Entry 1QAX (X-ray diffraction, 2.80 A resolution); this record covers chains A and B.

[Chain A]
Protein: Protein (3-hydroxy-3-methylglutaryl-coenzyme A reductase)
Organism: Pseudomonas mevalonii
UniProtKB: P13702; residues 1-428 here = UniProt positions 1-428
Amino-acid sequence (428 residues; row label = number of the first residue in the row):
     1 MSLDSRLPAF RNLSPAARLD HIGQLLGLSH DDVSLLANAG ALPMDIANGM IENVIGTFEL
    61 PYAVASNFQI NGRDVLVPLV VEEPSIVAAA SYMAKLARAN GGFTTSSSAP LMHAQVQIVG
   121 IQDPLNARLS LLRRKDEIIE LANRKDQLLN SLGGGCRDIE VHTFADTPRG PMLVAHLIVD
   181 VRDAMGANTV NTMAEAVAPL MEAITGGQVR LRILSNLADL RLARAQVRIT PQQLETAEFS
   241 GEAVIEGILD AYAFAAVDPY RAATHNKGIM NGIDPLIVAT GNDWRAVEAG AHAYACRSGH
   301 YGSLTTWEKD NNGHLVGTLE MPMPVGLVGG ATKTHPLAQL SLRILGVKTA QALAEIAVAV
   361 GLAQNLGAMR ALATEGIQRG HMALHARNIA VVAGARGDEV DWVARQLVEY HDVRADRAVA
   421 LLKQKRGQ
Disordered / not traced: 1-3
Small-molecule neighbours:
  - 3-hydroxy-3-methylglutaryl-coenzyme A (HMG): Arg11, Asn67, Glu83, Ser85, Ile86, Ala88, Ala89, Ser91, Tyr92, Lys95, Arg261, Thr264, His265, Lys267, Gly268, Asn271, Gln364, Asn365, Gly367, Ala368, Arg370, Ala371, Leu372, Ile377, Arg379, Gly380, Leu384
  - NAD (nicotinamide-adenine-dinucleotide): Glu83, Thr264, Lys267, His381, His385, Ile389, Val392, Ala415
What the authors report for this chain:
  - catalytic residues: Asp283, His381, His385
  - binding site for 3-hydroxy-3-methylglutaryl-coenzyme A: Arg11, Lys95, Arg261, Lys267, Gln364, Arg370
  - contacts within the chain: Lys267-Asn271 (hydrogen bond), Glu83-Lys267 (hydrogen bond), Asp283-Arg285 (hydrogen bond), His381-His385 (hydrogen bond), Ser85-His381 (hydrogen bond)
  - binding site for NAD: His385
  - conformationally variable residues (loop rearrangement, order/disorder transition): Ala9 to Ala37, Thr236 to Ser240, Val328 to Gln339, Ile377 to Gln428
  - mutagenesis - K267A: abolished catalytic activity on oxidation of mevalonate to HMG-CoA
  - mutagenesis - K267A: decreased catalytic activity on mevaldehyde

[Chain B]
Protein: Protein (3-hydroxy-3-methylglutaryl-coenzyme A reductase)
Organism: Pseudomonas mevalonii
UniProtKB: P13702; residues 501-928 here correspond to UniProt positions 1-428 (UniProt number = residue number - 500)
Amino-acid sequence (428 residues; numbered 501 to 928; the number before each row is that of its first residue):
   501 MSLDSRLPAF RNLSPAARLD HIGQLLGLSH DDVSLLANAG ALPMDIANGM IENVIGTFEL
   561 PYAVASNFQI NGRDVLVPLV VEEPSIVAAA SYMAKLARAN GGFTTSSSAP LMHAQVQIVG
   621 IQDPLNARLS LLRRKDEIIE LANRKDQLLN SLGGGCRDIE VHTFADTPRG PMLVAHLIVD
   681 VRDAMGANTV NTMAEAVAPL MEAITGGQVR LRILSNLADL RLARAQVRIT PQQLETAEFS
   741 GEAVIEGILD AYAFAAVDPY RAATHNKGIM NGIDPLIVAT GNDWRAVEAG AHAYACRSGH
   801 YGSLTTWEKD NNGHLVGTLE MPMPVGLVGG ATKTHPLAQL SLRILGVKTA QALAEIAVAV
   861 GLAQNLGAMR ALATEGIQRG HMALHARNIA VVAGARGDEV DWVARQLVEY HDVRADRAVA
   921 LLKQKRGQ
Disordered / not traced: 501-503, 876-928
Small-molecule neighbours:
  - 3-hydroxy-3-methylglutaryl-coenzyme A (HMG): Glu552, Asn553, Ile713
  - NAD (nicotinamide-adenine-dinucleotide): Asp646, Leu648, Leu649, Arg682, Asp683, Ala684, Met685, Gly686, Ala687, Asn688, Thr689, Asn691, Leu714, Asn716, Asp783, Ala786, Val828, Gly829, Gly830
What the authors report for this chain:
  - conformationally variable residues (helix shift, side-chain flip): Leu641 to Ser651, Met685 to Glu695
  - binding site for NAD: Asp646
  - specificity-determining residues: Asp646 (citing earlier work)

[Chain A / chain B interface]
Residue-residue contacts (235):
  Phe10(A) with Asn553(B)
  Pro15(A) with Met544(B), hydrophobic; Asn548(B); Val554(B); Ile555(B)
  Arg18(A) with Asn548(B), hydrogen bond; Glu552(B); Val554(B), hydrogen bond (side chain-backbone); Ile555(B)
  Leu19(A) with Ile555(B)
  Leu36(A) with Ile555(B), hydrophobic; Gly556(B)
  Ala39(A) with Gly540(B)
  Gly40(A) with Ala539(B); Glu559(B)
  Ala41(A) with Glu559(B), hydrogen bond (backbone-side chain)
  Leu42(A) with Glu559(B), hydrogen bond (backbone-side chain)
  Met44(A) with Pro515(B), hydrophobic
  Ala47(A) with Pro561(B)
  Asn48(A) with Pro515(B); Arg518(B), hydrogen bond
  Met50(A) with Glu582(B); Pro584(B)
  Ile51(A) with Pro561(B), hydrophobic; Ala563(B), hydrophobic; Val581(B); Glu582(B); Glu583(B); Val587(B), hydrophobic
  Glu52(A) with Arg518(B); Pro584(B); Ser585(B), hydrogen bond (side chain-backbone); Ile586(B); Val587(B), hydrogen bond (side chain-backbone); Ala588(B), hydrogen bond (side chain-backbone)
  Asn53(A) with Phe510(B); Arg511(B); Ala563(B); Val564(B), hydrogen bond (side chain-backbone)
  Val54(A) with Pro515(B); Arg518(B), hydrogen bond (backbone-side chain); Tyr562(B)
  Ile55(A) with Pro515(B); Leu536(B), hydrophobic; Tyr562(B), hydrogen bond (backbone-backbone); Val564(B), hydrophobic
  Gly56(A) with Leu536(B); Pro561(B); Tyr562(B), hydrogen bond (backbone-backbone)
  Thr57(A) with Glu559(B), hydrogen bond; Leu560(B); Tyr562(B); Leu837(B)
  Phe58(A) with Phe558(B); Glu559(B); Leu560(B), hydrogen bond (backbone-backbone); Tyr562(B), hydrophobic; Val580(B), hydrophobic; Val778(B); Ala779(B); His835(B); Leu837(B), hydrophobic; Ala838(B)
  Glu59(A) with Gly540(B); Ala541(B), hydrogen bond (side chain-backbone); Leu542(B), hydrogen bond (side chain-backbone); Thr557(B), hydrogen bond; Phe558(B); Glu559(B); His835(B), hydrogen bond (backbone-side chain)
  Leu60(A) with Thr557(B); Phe558(B), hydrogen bond (backbone-backbone)
  Pro61(A) with Ala547(B); Met550(B), hydrophobic; Ile551(B), hydrophobic; Gly556(B)
  Tyr62(A) with Val554(B); Ile555(B), hydrogen bond (backbone-backbone); Gly556(B), hydrogen bond (backbone-backbone); Thr557(B); Phe558(B), hydrophobic
  Ala63(A) with Ile551(B), hydrophobic; Asn553(B); Val554(B)
  Val64(A) with Asn553(B), hydrogen bond (backbone-side chain); Ile555(B), hydrophobic
  Val80(A) with Phe558(B), hydrophobic; Trp784(B)
  Val81(A) with Ile551(B); Arg785(B)
  Glu82(A) with Met550(B); Ile551(B); Trp784(B); Arg785(B), salt bridge; Ala831(B)
  Glu83(A) with Ile551(B); Asp783(B); Arg785(B), salt bridge
  Pro84(A) with Met550(B); Glu552(B)
  Ser85(A) with Glu552(B), hydrogen bond (backbone-side chain)
  Ile86(A) with Glu552(B)
  Val87(A) with Ile551(B), hydrophobic; Glu552(B), hydrogen bond (backbone-side chain)
  Ala88(A) with Glu552(B), hydrogen bond (backbone-side chain)
  His113(A) with Tyr760(B)
  Gln115(A) with Phe754(B); Asp758(B), hydrogen bond; Tyr760(B); Arg761(B)
  Gln117(A) with Asp750(B); Phe754(B)
  Phe164(A) with Val757(B), hydrophobic; Asp758(B)
  Arg169(A) with Glu746(B), salt bridge; Leu749(B); Asp750(B), salt bridge; Ala753(B)
  Val174(A) with Phe754(B), hydrophobic
  His176(A) with Tyr760(B)
  Arg210(A) with Asp750(B), salt bridge
  Leu211(A) with Ala751(B), hydrophobic; Phe754(B), hydrophobic; Arg761(B); Leu872(B), hydrophobic
  Arg212(A) with Glu875(B), salt bridge
  Ile213(A) with Arg761(B); Leu872(B), hydrophobic
  Leu214(A) with Thr764(B), hydrogen bond (backbone-side chain)
  Ser215(A) with Tyr760(B), hydrogen bond (side chain-backbone); Thr764(B)
  Asn216(A) with Thr764(B), hydrogen bond (backbone-side chain); Lys767(B)
  Leu217(A) with Tyr760(B); Ala763(B), hydrophobic
  Asp219(A) with Tyr760(B), hydrogen bond
  Glu246(A) with Arg669(B), salt bridge
  Leu249(A) with Arg669(B)
  Asp250(A) with Gln617(B), hydrogen bond (backbone-side chain); Arg669(B), salt bridge; Arg710(B), salt bridge
  Ala251(A) with Leu711(B), hydrophobic
  Ala253(A) with Thr667(B); Arg669(B)
  Phe254(A) with Gln615(B); Gln617(B); Val674(B), hydrophobic
  Val257(A) with Phe664(B), hydrophobic
  Asp258(A) with Gln615(B), hydrogen bond; Phe664(B)
  Tyr260(A) with His613(B); Gln615(B); Ser715(B), hydrogen bond (backbone-side chain); Leu717(B); Asp719(B), hydrogen bond
  Arg261(A) with Gln615(B); Leu711(B); Ile713(B)
  Ala263(A) with Asn716(B); Leu717(B), hydrophobic; Ala789(B)
  Thr264(A) with Leu714(B), hydrogen bond (side chain-backbone); Ser715(B); Asn716(B), hydrogen bond (side chain-backbone)
  Lys267(A) with Asn716(B); Asp783(B), salt bridge; Arg785(B); Ala789(B)
  Met270(A) with Arg785(B)
  Asn271(A) with Arg785(B)
  Asp274(A) with Trp784(B), hydrogen bond; Arg785(B)
  Val278(A) with Phe558(B); Trp784(B), hydrophobic
  Ala279(A) with Phe558(B)
  Asp283(A) with Glu583(B); Lys767(B), salt bridge
  Trp284(A) with Val580(B); Glu582(B); Asp774(B), hydrogen bond; Val778(B), hydrophobic; Trp784(B)
  Arg285(A) with Val581(B); Glu582(B), salt bridge; Glu583(B), salt bridge; Lys767(B); Met770(B); Asn771(B); Asp774(B); Glu788(B)
  Ala286(A) with Lys767(B)
  Glu288(A) with Arg785(B); Glu788(B)
  Ala289(A) with Ala763(B); Lys767(B); His792(B)
  His292(A) with Ala789(B); His792(B)
  Cys296(A) with Cys796(B), disulfide; Tyr801(B), hydrophobic
  Gly299(A) with Gly799(B)
  Tyr301(A) with Cys796(B), hydrophobic
  Ala331(A) with Glu582(B)
  His335(A) with Phe558(B); Glu559(B), hydrogen bond (side chain-backbone)
  Leu337(A) with Thr557(B); Phe558(B), hydrophobic
  Ala338(A) with Phe558(B)
  Leu372(A) with Arg710(B); Leu711(B); Arg712(B); Ile713(B), hydrophobic
  Glu375(A) with Arg712(B), salt bridge
  Gly376(A) with Glu695(B); Arg712(B)
  Ile377(A) with Asn691(B); Glu695(B); Ile713(B), hydrophobic
  Gln378(A) with Asn688(B); Asn691(B); Thr692(B), hydrogen bond
  Met382(A) with Asn688(B)
  Leu384(A) with Glu552(B)
  His385(A) with Asn688(B); Gly830(B)
  Arg387(A) with Asp545(B); Gly549(B)
  Asn388(A) with Gly830(B); Thr834(B)
  Val391(A) with Lys833(B)
  Val392(A) with Val828(B); Gly829(B)
  Asp416(A) with Lys645(B); Gln647(B); Leu648(B)
Also at the interface, not in a pair above, chain A (110 interface residues in all): Arg11, Val119, Thr167, Met172, Glu195, Gly247, Pro259, Asn282, Ala293, Lys309, Ala373, His381, Arg414
Also at the interface, not in a pair above, chain B (110 interface residues in all): Leu519, Val619, Asp646, Met672, His676, Pro759, Gly781, Asn782, Ala786, Ala793, Ala873
Cross-chain cystine bridges: Cys296(A)-Cys796(B)
From the paper, about this interface:
  - pairs named by the authors: Lys645(B)-Asp416(A), Asn688(B)-His385(A), Asn688(B)-Met382(A), Thr692(B)-Gln378(A), Glu695(B)-Ile377(A)

[In short]
The chain A/chain B interface involves 110 residues from each chain; the contacts include 1 disulfide bond, 40
hydrogen bonds and 14 salt bridges. Among the polar pairs are Glu82(A)-Arg785(B), Glu83(A)-Arg785(B) and
Arg169(A)-Glu746(B). The paper describes contacts between Lys645(B) and Asp416(A), Asn688(B) and His385(A) and
Asn688(B) and Met382(A) among others. From the paper: catalytic residues Asp283(A), His381(A) and His385(A);
K267A of chain A abolishes catalytic activity on oxidation of mevalonate to HMG-CoA.
Both chains are Protein (3-hydroxy-3-methylglutaryl-coenzyme A reductase) (Pseudomonas mevalonii). Entry 1QAX
(Ternary complex of pseudomonas mevalonii hmg-CoA reductase with hmg-CoA and nad+) was determined by X-ray
diffraction, deposited together with 1QAY.
